PDB entry 6N2Y | electron microscopy, 3.00 A resolution | chains C and I of the 22 polymer chains in the assembly

== Chain C ==
Molecule: ATP synthase subunit alpha
Organism: Bacillus sp. (strain PS3)
Notes: EC 3.6.3.14
Reference sequence: A0A0M3VGF9 (A0A0M3VGF9_BACP3); residue numbers follow UniProt; this construct covers 1-502
Amino-acid sequence (502 residues; row label = number of the first residue in the row):
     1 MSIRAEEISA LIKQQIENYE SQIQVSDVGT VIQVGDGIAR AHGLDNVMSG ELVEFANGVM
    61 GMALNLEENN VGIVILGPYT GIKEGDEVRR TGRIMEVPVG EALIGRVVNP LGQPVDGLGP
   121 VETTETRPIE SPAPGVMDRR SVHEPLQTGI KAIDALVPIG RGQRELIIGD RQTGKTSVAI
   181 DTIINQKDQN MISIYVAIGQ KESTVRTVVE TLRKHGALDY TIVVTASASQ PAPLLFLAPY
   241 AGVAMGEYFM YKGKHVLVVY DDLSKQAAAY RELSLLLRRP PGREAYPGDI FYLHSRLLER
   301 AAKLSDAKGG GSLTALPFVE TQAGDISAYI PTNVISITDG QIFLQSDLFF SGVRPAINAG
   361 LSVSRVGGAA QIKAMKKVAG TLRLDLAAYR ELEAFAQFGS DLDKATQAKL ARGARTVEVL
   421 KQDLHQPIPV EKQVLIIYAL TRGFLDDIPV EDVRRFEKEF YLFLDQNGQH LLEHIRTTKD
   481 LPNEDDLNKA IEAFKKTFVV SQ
Disordered / not traced: 1-7, 502
Sequence notes: conflict P132 (Arg in A0A0M3VGF9), S193 (Cys in A0A0M3VGF9), F463 (Trp in A0A0M3VGF9)
Bound ions: Mg2+: T176 (together with ATP)
Small-molecule neighbours: ATP (adenosine-5'-triphosphate): R171, Q172, T173, G174, K175, T176, S177, F349, R354, P355, Q422, D423, L424

== Chain I ==
Molecule: ATP synthase subunit delta
Organism: Bacillus sp. (strain PS3)
Amino-acid sequence (178 residues; numbered 1 to 178; the number before each row is that of its first residue):
     1 MNQEVIAKRY ASALFQIALE QGQLDRIEED VRAVRQALAE NGEFLSLLSY PKLSLDQKKA
    61 LIAEAFAGVS TPVQNTLLLL LERHRFGLVP ELAEQFLALV DDARGIAKAV AYSARPLTDE
   121 ELRALSDVFA QKVGKQTLEI ENIIDPELIG GVRLRIGNRI YDGSVSGQLE RIRRQLIG
Disordered / not traced: 1, 177-178

== Interface between chain C and chain I ==
Contacting residue pairs - 26 pairs, chain C then chain I:
  I12(C) with Q175(I)
  Q15(C) with Q175(I)
  I16(C) with Q175(I)
  E20(C) with E170(I)
  I23(C) with Y161(I); D162(I)
  Q24(C) with I160(I); D162(I), hydrogen bond (backbone-backbone); S166(I); E170(I)
  V25(C) with R159(I); I160(I); Y161(I), hydrophobic
  S26(C) with N158(I); R159(I); I160(I), hydrogen bond (backbone-backbone)
  D27(C) with N158(I); R159(I), salt bridge
  V28(C) with R155(I); N158(I), hydrogen bond (backbone-backbone); I160(I), hydrophobic
  T30(C) with R155(I)
  G43(C) with N158(I)
  D45(C) with N158(I), hydrogen bond
  E68(C) with V5(I)
  E87(C) with I160(I)
Also at the interface, not in a pair above, chain C (20 interface residues in all): L11, Q22, L44, N46, N69
Also at the interface, not in a pair above, chain I (13 interface residues in all): N2, E4, G163

== Summary ==
Chain C and chain I form an interface of 20 and 13 residues respectively, with 4 hydrogen bonds and 1 salt
bridge. Among the polar pairs are D27(C)-R159(I), D45(C)-N158(I) and Q24(C)-D162(I). Bound to chain C: ATP.
Chain C is ATP synthase subunit alpha and chain I is ATP synthase subunit delta, both from Bacillus sp.
(strain PS3); the structure, Bacillus PS3 ATP synthase class 1, was determined by electron microscopy,
deposited together with 6N2D, 6N2Z and 6N30.
